Entry 3CCM (X-ray diffraction, 2.55 A resolution); this record covers chains A and 0 of the 31 polymer chains in the assembly.

# Chain A
Molecule: 50S ribosomal protein L2P
From: Haloarcula marismortui
Reference sequence: P20276 (RL2_HALMA); residues 0-239 here correspond to UniProt positions 1-240 (UniProt number = residue number + 1)
Sequence (240 residues; each row starts with the number of its first residue; numbering starts at 0):
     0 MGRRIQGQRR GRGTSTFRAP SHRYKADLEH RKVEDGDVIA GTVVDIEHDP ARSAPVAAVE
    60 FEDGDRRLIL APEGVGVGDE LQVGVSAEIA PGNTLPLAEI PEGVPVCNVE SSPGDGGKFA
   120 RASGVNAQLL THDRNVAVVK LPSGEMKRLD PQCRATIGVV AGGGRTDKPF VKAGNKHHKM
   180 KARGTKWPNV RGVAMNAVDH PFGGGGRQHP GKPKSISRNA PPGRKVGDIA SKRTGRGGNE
Unresolved in the structure: 0, 238-239
Ion coordination: Sr2+ site 1 near Glu-28 (its only coordinating residue here); Mg2+ site 1: Asn-188 (shared with A1845(0), U1846(0), G1884(0) of chain 0); Mg2+ site 2: Ala-196 (shared with U2115(0) of chain 0); Sr2+ site 2: Phe-201, Gly-203, His-208 (shared with A2633(0) of chain 0)

# Chain 0
Molecule: 23S ribosomal RNA
From: Haloarcula marismortui
Notes: engineered mutation(s): G2099A, G2611U
Sequence (2923 nucleotides; each row starts with the number of its first residue):
     1 GUUGGCUACU AUGCCAGCUG GUGGAUUGCU CGGCUCAGGC GCUGAUGAAG GACGUGCCAA
    61 GCUGCGAUAA GCUGUGGGGA GCCGCACGGA GGCGAAGAAC CACAGAUUUC CGAAUGAGAA
   121 UCUCUCUAAC AAUUGCUUCG CGCAAUGAGG AACCCCGAGA ACUGAAACAU CUCAGUAUCG
   181 GGAGGAACAG AAAACGCAAC GUGAUGUCGU UAGUAACCGC GAGUGAACGC GAUACAGCCC
   241 AAACCGAAGC CCUCACGGGC AAUGUGGUGU CAGGGCUACC UCUCAUCAGC CGACCGUCUU
   301 CACGAAGUCU CUUGGAAUAG AGCGUGAUAC AGGGUGACAA CCCCGUACUG AAGACCAGUA
   361 CGCUGUGCGG UAGUGCCAGA GUAGCGGGGG UUGGAUAUCC CUCGCGAAUA ACGCAGGCAU
   421 CGACUGCGAA GGCUAAACAC AACCUGAGAC CGAUAGUGAA CAAGUAGUGU GAACGAACGC
   481 UGCAAAGUAC CCUCAGAAGG GAGGCGAAAU AGAGCAUGAA AUCAGUUGGC GAUCGAGCGA
   541 CAGGGCAUAC AAGGUCCCUU GACGAAUGAC CGAGACGCGA GUCUCCAGUA AGACUCACGG
   601 GAAGCCGAUG UUCUGUCGUA CGUUUUGAAA AACGAGCCAG GGAGUGUGUC UGUAUGGCAA
   661 GUCUAACCGG AGUAUCCGGG GAGGCACAGG GAAACCGACA UGGCCGCAGG GCUUUGCCCG
   721 AGGGCCGCCG UCUUCAAGGG CGGGGAGCCA UGUGGACACG ACCCGAAUCC GGACGAUCUA
   781 CGCAUGGACA AGAUGAAGCG UGCCGAAAGG CACGUGGAAG UCUGUUAGAG UUGGUGUCCU
   841 ACAAUACCCU CUCGUGAUCU AUGUGUAGGG GUGAAAGGCC CAUCGAGUCC GGCAACAGCU
   901 GGUUCCAAUC GAAACAUGUC GAAGCAUGAC CUCCGCCGAG GUAGUCUGUG AGGUAGAGCG
   961 ACCGAUUGGU GUGUCCGCCU CCGAGAGGAG UCGGCACACC UGUCAAACUC CAAACUUACA
  1021 GACGCUGUUU GACGCGGGGA UUCCGGUGCG CGGGGUAAGC CUGUGUACCA GGAGGGGAAC
  1081 AACCCAGAGA UAGGUUAAGG UCCCCAAGUG UGGAUUAAGU GUAAUCCUCU GAAGGUGGUC
  1141 UCGAGCCCUA GACAGCCGGG AGGUGAGCUU AGAAGCAGCU ACCCUCUAAG AAAAGCGUAA
  1201 CAGCUUACCG GCCGAGGUUU GAGGCGCCCA AAAUGAUCGG GACUCAAAUC CACCACCGAG
  1261 ACCUGUCCGU ACCACUCAUA CUGGUAAUCG AGUAGAUUGG CGCUCUAAUU GGAUGGAAGC
  1321 AGGGGCGAGA GCUCCUGUGG ACCGAUUAGU GACGAAAAUC CUGGCCAUAG UAGCAGCGAU
  1381 AGUCGGGUGA GAACCCCGAC GGCCUAAUGG AUAAGGGUUC CUCAGCACUG CUGAUCAGCU
  1441 GAGGGUUAGC CGGUCCUAAG UCUCACCGCA ACUCGACUGA GACGAAAUGG GAAACAGGUU
  1501 AAUAUUCCUG UGCCAUCAUG CAGUGAAAGU UGACGCCCUG GGGUCGAUCA CGCCGGGCAU
  1561 UCGCCCGGUC GAACCGUCCA ACUCCGUGGA AGCCGUAAUG GCAGGAAGCG GACGAACGGC
  1621 GGCAUAGGGA AACGUGAUUC AACCUGGGGC CCAUGAAAAG ACGAGCAUGA UGUCCGUACC
  1681 GAGAACCGAC ACAGGUGUCC AUGGCGGCGA AAGCCAAGGC CUGUCGGGAG CAACCAACGU
  1741 UAGGGAAUUC GGCAAGUUAG UCCCGUACCU UCGGAAGAAG GGAUGCCUGC UCCGGAACGG
  1801 AGCAGGUCGC AGUGACUCGG AAGCUCGGAC UGUCUAGUAA CAACAUAGGU GACCGCAAAU
  1861 CCGCAAGGAC UCGUACGGUC ACUGAAUCCU GCCCAGUGCA GGUAUCUGAA CACCUCGUAC
  1921 AAGAGGACGA AGGACCUGUC AACGGCGGGG GUAACUAUGA CCCUCUUAAG GUAGCGUAGU
  1981 ACCUUGCCGC AUCAGUAGCG GCUUGCAUGA AUGGAUUAAC CAGAGCUUCA CUGUCCCAAC
  2041 GUUGGGCCCG GUGAACUGUA CAUUCCAGUG CGGAGUCUGG AGACACCCAG GGGGAAGCAA
  2101 AGACCCUAUG GAGCUUUACU GCAGGCUGUC GCUGAGACGU GGUCGCCGAU GUGCAGCAUA
  2161 GGUAGGAGUC GUUACAGAGG UACCCGCGCU AGCGGGCCAC CCAGACAACA GUGAAAUACU
  2221 ACCCGUCGGU GACUGCGACU CUCACUCCGG GAGGAGGACA CCGAUAGCCG GGCAGUUUGA
  2281 CUGGGGCGGU ACGCGCUCGA AAAGAUAUCG AGCGCGCCCU AUGGUCAUCU CAGCCGGGAC
  2341 AGAGACCCGG CGAAGAGUGC AAGAGCAAAA GAUGACUUGA CAGUGUUCUU CCCAACGAGG
  2401 AACGCUGACG CGAAAGCGUG GUCUAGCGAA CCAAUUAGCC UGCUUGAUGC GGGCAAUUGA
  2461 UGACAGAAAA GCUACCCUAG GGAUAACAGA GUCGUCACUC GCAAGAGCAC AUAUCGACCG
  2521 AGUGGCUUGC UACCUCGAUG UCGGUUCCCU CCAUCCUGCC CGUGCAGAAG CGGGCAAGGG
  2581 UGAGGUUGUU CGCCUAUUAA AGGAGGUCGU UAGCUGGGUU UAGACCGUCG UGAGACAGGU
  2641 CGGCUGCUAU CUACUGGGUG UGUAAUGGUG UCUGACAAGA ACGACCGUAU AGUACGAGAG
  2701 GAACUACGGU UGGUGGCCAC UGGUGUACCG GUUGUUCGAG AGAGCACGUG CCGGGUAGCC
  2761 ACGCCACACG GGGUAAGAGC UGAACGCAUC UAAGCUCGAA ACCCACUUGG AAAAGAGACA
  2821 CCGCCGAGGU CCCGCGUACA AGACGCGGUC GAUAGACUCG GGGUGUGCGC GUCGAGGUAA
  2881 CGAGACGUUA AGCCCACGAG CACUAACAGA CCAAAGCCAU CAU
Unresolved in the structure: 1-9, 126-127, 715, 971-998, 1560, 1952-1963, 2137-2236, 2339-2343, 2665-2666, 2915-2923
Modified / non-standard residues: 1MA (6-hydro-1-methyladenosine-5'-monophosphate) at position 628, OMU (o2'-methyluridine 5'-monophosphate) at position 2587, OMG (o2'-methylguanosine-5'-monophosphate) at position 2588, UR3 (3-methyluridine-5'-monophoshate) at position 2619, PSU (pseudouridine-5'-monophosphate) at position 2621
Ion coordination: Mg2+ site 1 near G28 (its only coordinating residue here); Na+ site 1: C40, G41, C443; Na+ site 2: G56, G61; Sr2+ site 1: C85, A86, C87 (shared with 1 residue of chain T); Sr2+ site 2: C85 (shared with 1 residue of chain T); Na+ site 3: U107, U108; Mg2+ site 2 near U115 (its only coordinating residue here); Na+ site 4: C130, U146; Na+ site 5: C141, G142; Sr2+ site 3: G147, A183 (shared with 1 residue of chain M); K+ site 1: C162, U163, U172; Mg2+ site 3: C162, U2276; 55 more Na+ sites not listed; 64 more Mg2+ sites not listed; 64 more Sr2+ sites not listed; 1 more K+ sites not listed

# Interface between chain A and chain 0
Residue-residue contacts (261; chain A residue first):
  Gly-1(A) with A886(0), hydrogen bond to the base; C2114(0), hydrogen bond to the phosphate; C2273(0), hydrogen bond to the phosphate
  Arg-2(A) with G871(0), hydrogen bond to the base; U872(0), hydrogen bond to the base; G873(0), base contact; G878(0), hydrogen bond to the base; C879(0), base contact; A886(0), base contact
  Arg-3(A) with G870(0), salt bridge to the phosphate; G871(0), salt bridge to the phosphate; C1862(0), hydrogen bond to the phosphate; G1863(0), salt bridge to the phosphate
  Gly-6(A) with C1861(0), hydrogen bond to the sugar; C1880(0), phosphate contact
  Gln-7(A) with C1861(0), hydrogen bond to the sugar; C1862(0), hydrogen bond to the phosphate
  Arg-8(A) with G871(0), salt bridge to the phosphate; U872(0), hydrogen bond to the base; G873(0), hydrogen bond to the base
  Arg-9(A) with U1860(0), hydrogen bond to the base; A1869(0), sugar contact; C1870(0), hydrogen bond to the sugar; U1879(0), hydrogen bond to the phosphate; C1880(0), salt bridge to the phosphate
  Gly-10(A) with C1861(0), hydrogen bond to the sugar; C1862(0), sugar contact; G1868(0), hydrogen bond to the base; A1869(0), sugar contact
  Arg-11(A) with U866(0), hydrogen bond to the phosphate; A867(0), salt bridge to the phosphate; G871(0), phosphate contact; C1862(0), sugar contact
  Gly-12(A) with A1869(0), sugar contact
  Thr-13(A) with U866(0), sugar contact; U872(0), hydrogen bond to the phosphate
  Ser-14(A) with G782(0), hydrogen bond to the sugar; C783(0), sugar contact
  Thr-15(A) with C781(0), hydrogen bond to the sugar; G782(0), hydrogen bond to the sugar; G873(0), phosphate contact
  Phe-16(A) with U872(0), phosphate contact; C1870(0), sugar contact
  Arg-17(A) with G1460(0), salt bridge to the phosphate; A1869(0), phosphate contact; C1870(0), phosphate contact
  Ala-18(A) with C1870(0), hydrogen bond to the phosphate; U1871(0), phosphate contact
  Ser-20(A) with C1872(0), hydrogen bond to the phosphate
  His-21(A) with C783(0), hydrogen bond to the phosphate; A784(0), salt bridge to the phosphate
  Arg-22(A) with A784(0), salt bridge to the phosphate; U1654(0), salt bridge to the phosphate
  Tyr-23(A) with C1872(0), base contact
  Lys-24(A) with U1654(0), sugar contact
  Ala-25(A) with C1872(0), hydrogen bond to the sugar
  Asp-26(A) with C1872(0), hydrogen bond to the base; G1873(0), phosphate contact
  Lys-31(A) with G2250(0), salt bridge to the phosphate
  Glu-33(A) with G2250(0), base contact
  His-47(A) with A1653(0), salt bridge to the phosphate; U1654(0), stacking on the base
  Pro-49(A) with U1654(0), phosphate contact
  Ala-50(A) with G1873(0), sugar contact
  Arg-51(A) with G1873(0), phosphate contact; U1874(0), phosphate contact
  Ser-52(A) with C1652(0), hydrogen bond to the phosphate; A1653(0), hydrogen bond to the phosphate
  Ser-110(A) with A1857(0), hydrogen bond to the phosphate
  Ser-111(A) with C2248(0), hydrogen bond to the sugar
  Pro-112(A) with C2248(0), hydrogen bond to the sugar
  Gly-113(A) with G2249(0), sugar contact
  Asp-114(A) with G2249(0), phosphate contact
  Lys-117(A) with C1856(0), sugar contact; A1857(0), phosphate contact; U1874(0), hydrogen bond to the sugar
  Phe-118(A) with G1855(0), base contact; U1874(0), sugar contact
  Ala-119(A) with U1874(0), hydrogen bond to the sugar; A1875(0), hydrogen bond to the phosphate
  Arg-120(A) with G1873(0), salt bridge to the phosphate; U1874(0), salt bridge to the phosphate; A1875(0), hydrogen bond to the phosphate
  Ala-121(A) with U1874(0), phosphate contact; A1875(0), hydrogen bond to the phosphate; C1876(0), sugar contact; G1877(0), sugar contact
  Ser-122(A) with C1876(0), hydrogen bond to the sugar
  Gly-123(A) with C1876(0), hydrogen bond to the base
  Val-124(A) with A1875(0), phosphate contact; C1876(0), phosphate contact
  Leu-140(A) with G1855(0), base contact
  Pro-141(A) with G1855(0), base contact; A1875(0), sugar contact; C1876(0), phosphate contact
  Ser-142(A) with G1855(0), hydrogen bond to the base; A1875(0), hydrogen bond to the sugar
  Glu-144(A) with G1855(0), hydrogen bond to the sugar
  Lys-146(A) with G1855(0), hydrogen bond to the phosphate; C1856(0), salt bridge to the phosphate
  Asp-149(A) with G2254(0), sugar contact; A2255(0), sugar contact
  Gly-162(A) with C1876(0), base contact
  Gly-163(A) with C1876(0), hydrogen bond to the base
  Arg-164(A) with C1652(0), hydrogen bond to the base; C1876(0), hydrogen bond to the phosphate; G1877(0), salt bridge to the phosphate
  Thr-165(A) with C1652(0), base contact; C1876(0), hydrogen bond to the sugar
  Lys-167(A) with C1652(0), hydrogen bond to the base
  Pro-168(A) with G1848(0), phosphate contact
  Phe-169(A) with C1652(0), stacking on the base; A1847(0), hydrogen bond to the phosphate; G1848(0), hydrogen bond to the phosphate
  Val-170(A) with A1847(0), hydrogen bond to the sugar
  Lys-171(A) with G820(0), salt bridge to the phosphate
  Ala-172(A) with G820(0), hydrogen bond to the base; A857(0), base contact; U1846(0), hydrogen bond to the sugar
  Gly-173(A) with G820(0), hydrogen bond to the base; A857(0), phosphate contact
  Lys-175(A) with A1847(0), salt bridge to the phosphate
  His-176(A) with A857(0), sugar contact
  His-177(A) with A857(0), salt bridge to the phosphate; A1653(0), stacking on the base
  Lys-178(A) with C1652(0), hydrogen bond to the base; A1653(0), sugar contact; G1877(0), salt bridge to the phosphate
  Lys-180(A) with C783(0), salt bridge to the phosphate
  Ala-181(A) with U1654(0), phosphate contact
  Arg-182(A) with G1878(0), salt bridge to the phosphate
  Gly-183(A) with C1870(0), phosphate contact; U1871(0), hydrogen bond to the phosphate; U1879(0), phosphate contact
  Thr-184(A) with U1879(0), phosphate contact
  Lys-185(A) with C781(0), sugar contact; G873(0), salt bridge to the phosphate; A874(0), salt bridge to the phosphate
  Trp-186(A) with A857(0), base contact; U1846(0), sugar contact; A1847(0), hydrogen bond to the phosphate
  Pro-187(A) with A874(0), sugar contact; A1845(0), phosphate contact; U1846(0), phosphate contact
  Asn-188(A) with A1845(0), phosphate contact; U1846(0), hydrogen bond to the phosphate
  Val-189(A) with A874(0), sugar contact; A875(0), sugar contact; C1844(0), phosphate contact; A1845(0), phosphate contact
  Arg-190(A) with C1844(0), salt bridge to the phosphate; A1845(0), salt bridge to the phosphate; C1882(0), phosphate contact; U1883(0), salt bridge to the phosphate; G1884(0), base contact
  Gly-191(A) with C1882(0), hydrogen bond to the phosphate
  Val-192(A) with C1882(0), hydrogen bond to the phosphate
  Ala-193(A) with A875(0), hydrogen bond to the sugar; A876(0), phosphate contact; C1844(0), sugar contact
  Met-194(A) with A875(0), base contact
  Asn-195(A) with G877(0), hydrogen bond to the sugar
  Ala-196(A) with C2114(0), sugar contact; U2115(0), phosphate contact
  Val-197(A) with G877(0), base contact; C2114(0), phosphate contact
  Asp-198(A) with G873(0), hydrogen bond to the base; A875(0), base contact
  His-199(A) with A1881(0), salt bridge to the phosphate
  Phe-201(A) with A1881(0), phosphate contact; C1882(0), phosphate contact
  Gly-202(A) with A2633(0), phosphate contact
  Gly-203(A) with A2633(0), phosphate contact; G2634(0), phosphate contact
  Gly-204(A) with A2633(0), hydrogen bond to the phosphate; G2634(0), hydrogen bond to the phosphate
  Gly-205(A) with C2625(0), phosphate contact; G2634(0), hydrogen bond to the base
  Arg-206(A) with C2626(0), phosphate contact; U2628(0), base contact; C2629(0), base contact; G2630(0), hydrogen bond to the base
  Gln-207(A) with A1843(0), phosphate contact; C1844(0), hydrogen bond to the phosphate; U2012(0), sugar contact; C2625(0), phosphate contact
  His-208(A) with G1944(0), salt bridge to the phosphate; G2630(0), hydrogen bond to the base; G2632(0), phosphate contact; A2633(0), salt bridge to the phosphate
  Pro-209(A) with C1943(0), phosphate contact; G1944(0), phosphate contact
  Gly-210(A) with U2631(0), sugar contact; G2632(0), sugar contact
  Lys-211(A) with C1943(0), sugar contact
  Pro-212(A) with G1898(0), sugar contact; C1943(0), sugar contact
  Lys-213(A) with A1881(0), sugar contact; C1882(0), sugar contact; A1942(0), salt bridge to the phosphate
  Ser-214(A) with G1898(0), hydrogen bond to the sugar; C1899(0), sugar contact
  Ile-215(A) with C1899(0), sugar contact
  Ser-216(A) with C1899(0), sugar contact; A1900(0), phosphate contact
  Arg-217(A) with C1853(0), hydrogen bond to the sugar; A1859(0), hydrogen bond to the phosphate; U1860(0), salt bridge to the phosphate; A1900(0), hydrogen bond to the phosphate
  Asn-218(A) with G2124(0), hydrogen bond to the base; G2125(0), hydrogen bond to the sugar; C2126(0), sugar contact
  Pro-220(A) with A2123(0), base contact; G2272(0), base contact
  Pro-221(A) with C1861(0), phosphate contact; C1862(0), phosphate contact; G2272(0), sugar contact
  Gly-222(A) with G2272(0), sugar contact
  Arg-223(A) with G2270(0), sugar contact; G2271(0), salt bridge to the phosphate; G2272(0), salt bridge to the phosphate
  Lys-224(A) with U1860(0), salt bridge to the phosphate; C1861(0), phosphate contact
  Val-225(A) with C1880(0), sugar contact; A1881(0), phosphate contact
  Gly-226(A) with C1880(0), hydrogen bond to the sugar; A1881(0), sugar contact
  Asp-227(A) with G1851(0), hydrogen bond to the base; A1852(0), sugar contact; A1942(0), sugar contact
  Ile-228(A) with A1852(0), hydrogen bond to the sugar; C1853(0), sugar contact; U1860(0), sugar contact
  Ala-229(A) with C1853(0), sugar contact; C1899(0), sugar contact; A1900(0), sugar contact
  Ser-230(A) with A1852(0), phosphate contact; C1853(0), phosphate contact; C1899(0), hydrogen bond to the sugar; A1900(0), sugar contact
  Lys-231(A) with A1852(0), phosphate contact; C1853(0), salt bridge to the phosphate; C1854(0), salt bridge to the phosphate; A1900(0), sugar contact; G1938(0), hydrogen bond to the base
  Arg-232(A) with A1852(0), sugar contact; U1939(0), hydrogen bond to the phosphate
  Thr-233(A) with G1851(0), sugar contact; U1939(0), hydrogen bond to the sugar; C1940(0), sugar contact; A1942(0), hydrogen bond to the sugar
  Gly-234(A) with G1851(0), sugar contact; C1940(0), phosphate contact; A1941(0), sugar contact; A1942(0), hydrogen bond to the phosphate
  Arg-235(A) with U1850(0), hydrogen bond to the phosphate; G1851(0), salt bridge to the phosphate; A1941(0), base contact
  Gly-236(A) with C1940(0), phosphate contact
  Gly-237(A) with U1939(0), phosphate contact; C1940(0), phosphate contact
Interface residues without a listed pair, chain A (127 interface residues in all): Ile-4, Gln-5, Leu-27, Val-32, Gly-161, Asn-174, Pro-200
Interface residues without a listed pair, chain 0 (101 interface residues in all): U858, G865, A1459, C1651, G1655, U2117, A2274

# Summary
127 residues of chain A face 101 of chain 0 across their interface; the contacts include 85 hydrogen bonds, 38
salt bridges and 3 aromatic stacking contacts. Among the polar pairs are Gly-1(A)/A886(0), Arg-2(A)/G871(0)
and Arg-2(A)/U872(0). A1845(0), U1846(0), G1884(0) and Asn-188(A) form the Mg2+ site.
Chain A is 50S ribosomal protein L2P and chain 0 is 23S ribosomal RNA, both from Haloarcula marismortui; the
structure, Structure of Anisomycin resistant 50S Ribosomal Subunit: 23S rRNA mutation G2611U, was determined
by X-ray diffraction together with 3CC2, 3CC4, 3CC7, 3CCE, 3CCJ, 3CCL and 6 further entries from the same
study.
